2BE6 - chains A and D; structure by X-ray diffraction, 2.00 A resolution.

# Chain A
Molecule: Calmodulin 2
Source organism: Homo sapiens
UniProt: Q53S29 (Q53S29_HUMAN); residues 0-148 here correspond to UniProt positions 1-149 (UniProt number = residue number + 1)
Amino-acid sequence (150 residues; each row starts with the number of its first residue; numbering starts at 0):
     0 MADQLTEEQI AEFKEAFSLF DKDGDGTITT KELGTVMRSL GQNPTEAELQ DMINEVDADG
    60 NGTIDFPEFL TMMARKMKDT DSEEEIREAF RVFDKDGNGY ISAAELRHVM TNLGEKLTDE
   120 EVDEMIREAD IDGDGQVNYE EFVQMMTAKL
Unresolved in the structure: 0-2, 78-80, 147-149
Metal / ion sites: Ca2+ site 1: Asp-20, Asp-22, Asp-24, Thr-26, Glu-31; Ca2+ site 2: Asp-56, Asp-58, Asn-60, Thr-62, Glu-67; Ca2+ site 3: Asp-93, Asp-95, Asn-97, Tyr-99, Glu-104; Ni2+ near His-107 (its only coordinating residue here); Ca2+ site 4: Asp-129, Asp-131, Asp-133, Gln-135, Glu-140
Reported in the primary citation:
  - conformationally variable residues (side-chain flip): Met-109

# Chain D
Molecule: Voltage-dependent L-type calcium channel alpha-1C subunit
Source organism: Homo sapiens
Notes: fragment: IQ domain, residues 1659-1692
UniProt: Q13933 (CAC1C_HUMAN); residues 1611-1644 here correspond to UniProt positions 1659-1692 (UniProt number = residue number + 48)
Amino-acid sequence (37 residues; each row starts with the number of its first residue):
  1608 GHMDEVTVGK FYATFLIQEY FRKFKKRKEQ GLVGKPS
Unresolved in the structure: 1608-1611, 1641-1644
Sequence notes: cloning artifact (1608-1610)
Reported in the primary citation:
  - conformationally variable residues (side-chain flip): Phe-1618
  - mutagenesis - F1628A (Kd = 2.59 x 10-9 M): unchanged binding to Ca2+/C lobe
  - mutagenesis - F1628A (Kd = 1.003 x 10-6 M): decreased binding to Ca2+/N lobe

# Chain A / chain D interface
Residue-residue contacts (59):
  Gln-8(A) with Phe-1622(D)
  Glu-11(A) with Arg-1629(D), salt bridge
  Phe-12(A) with Phe-1622(D), hydrophobic
  Glu-14(A) with Gln-1625(D); Arg-1629(D), salt bridge
  Ala-15(A) with Gln-1625(D)
  Leu-18(A) with Thr-1621(D); Gln-1625(D)
  Phe-19(A) with Phe-1618(D), hydrophobic; Thr-1621(D)
  Leu-32(A) with Phe-1618(D), hydrophobic
  Met-36(A) with Lys-1617(D)
  Gln-41(A) with Lys-1617(D), hydrogen bond
  Met-51(A) with Thr-1614(D); Lys-1617(D); Phe-1618(D)
  Val-55(A) with Phe-1618(D), hydrophobic
  Ile-63(A) with Phe-1618(D), hydrophobic
  Phe-68(A) with Phe-1618(D), hydrophobic
  Met-71(A) with Val-1615(D), hydrophobic; Phe-1618(D), hydrophobic
  Met-72(A) with Tyr-1619(D); Phe-1622(D), hydrophobic
  Lys-75(A) with Tyr-1619(D)
  Met-76(A) with Tyr-1619(D)
  Glu-84(A) with Gly-1616(D); Ala-1620(D); Leu-1623(D)
  Ile-85(A) with Leu-1623(D), hydrophobic
  Glu-87(A) with Lys-1617(D), salt bridge
  Ala-88(A) with Ala-1620(D); Ile-1624(D), hydrophobic
  Val-91(A) with Ile-1624(D), hydrophobic
  Phe-92(A) with Ile-1624(D), hydrophobic; Phe-1628(D), hydrophobic
  Val-108(A) with Ile-1624(D), hydrophobic; Phe-1628(D), hydrophobic
  Met-109(A) with Phe-1628(D), hydrophobic
  Leu-112(A) with Ile-1624(D), hydrophobic; Phe-1628(D), hydrophobic
  Glu-114(A) with Phe-1628(D); Lys-1632(D), salt bridge
  Glu-120(A) with Phe-1631(D); Lys-1635(D)
  Glu-123(A) with Phe-1631(D); Lys-1635(D), salt bridge
  Met-124(A) with Tyr-1627(D), hydrophobic; Phe-1628(D), hydrophobic; Phe-1631(D), hydrophobic
  Glu-127(A) with Phe-1631(D); Arg-1634(D), salt bridge; Val-1640(D)
  Ala-128(A) with Tyr-1627(D)
  Val-136(A) with Tyr-1627(D)
  Phe-141(A) with Tyr-1627(D), hydrophobic
  Met-144(A) with Tyr-1627(D), hydrophobic; Arg-1634(D)
  Met-145(A) with Leu-1623(D); Tyr-1627(D), hydrophobic
Other interface residues (no listed pair), chain A (41 interface residues in all): Leu-39, Glu-54, Leu-105, Leu-116
Other interface residues (no listed pair), chain D (22 interface residues in all): Glu-1626, Leu-1639
From the paper, about this interface:
  - specific contacts: Glu-11(A)/Arg-1629(D) (salt bridge), Glu-14(A)/Arg-1629(D) (salt bridge), Met-109(A)/Phe-1628(D), Glu-127(A)/Arg-1634(D) (salt bridge)
  - interface residues, chain D: Phe-1618(D), Tyr-1619(D), Phe-1622(D), Ile-1624(D), Gln-1625(D), Tyr-1627(D), Phe-1628(D), Phe-1631(D)

# Summary
41 residues of chain A face 22 of chain D across their interface; the contacts include 1 hydrogen bond and 6
salt bridges. Polar pairs include Glu-11(A)/Arg-1629(D), Glu-14(A)/Arg-1629(D) and Glu-87(A)/Lys-1617(D). The
paper describes salt bridges between Glu-11(A) and Arg-1629(D), Glu-14(A) and Arg-1629(D) and Glu-127(A) and
Arg-1634(D); a contact between Met-109(A) and Phe-1628(D). The paper reports that F1628A of chain D reduces
binding to Ca2+/N lobe; interface residues Phe-1618(D), Tyr-1619(D) and Phe-1622(D) among others.
Chain A is Calmodulin 2 and chain D is Voltage-dependent L-type calcium channel alpha-1C subunit, both from
Homo sapiens; the structure, 2.0 A crystal structure of the CaV1.2 IQ domain-Ca/CaM complex, was determined by
X-ray diffraction.
